PDB entry 7RYO | X-ray diffraction, 3.00 A resolution | chains A and D of the 4 polymer chains in the assembly

Chain A:
Name: T-cell surface glycoprotein CD1a
From: Homo sapiens
Reference sequence: P06126 (CD1A_HUMAN); residues 1-278 here correspond to UniProt positions 18-295 (UniProt number = residue number + 17)
Amino-acid sequence (286 residues; row label = number of the first residue in the row; numbers below 1 keep their minus sign (Asp-1 is residue -1)):
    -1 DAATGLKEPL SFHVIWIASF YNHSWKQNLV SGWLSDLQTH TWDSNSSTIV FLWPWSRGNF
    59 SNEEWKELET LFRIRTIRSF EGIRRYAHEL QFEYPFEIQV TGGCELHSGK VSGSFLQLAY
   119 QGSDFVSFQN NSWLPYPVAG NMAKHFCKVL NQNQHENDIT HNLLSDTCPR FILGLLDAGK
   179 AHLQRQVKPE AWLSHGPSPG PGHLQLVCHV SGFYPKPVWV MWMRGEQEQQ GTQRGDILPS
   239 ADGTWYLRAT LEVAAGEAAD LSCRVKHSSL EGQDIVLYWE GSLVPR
Disordered / not traced: -1 to 6, 284
Cystine bridges: Cys102-Cys166, Cys206-Cys261
Sequence notes: expression tag (-1 to 0, 279-284); conflict Thr2 (Asp19 in P06126); variant Ile13 (Thr30 in P06126), Trp51 (Cys68 in P06126)
Residues lining bound ligands: dideoxymycobactin-838 (WGR): Phe10, Val12, Trp14, Val28, Ser29, Gly30, His38, Thr39, Trp40, Ile47, Trp63, Leu66, Phe70, Arg73, Arg76, Ser77, Ile81, Tyr84, Phe90, Ile96, Val98, Gly100, Gly101, Leu114, Leu116, Tyr118, Phe123, Trp131, Phe144, Val147, Leu148, Asn151, Glu154, Asn155, Leu161, Leu162, Thr165, Cys166, Phe169
Reported in the primary citation:
  - conformationally variable residues (side-chain flip): Phe144
  - mutagenesis - Y19A/H21A/W23A: decreased binding to CO3 gammadelta TCR
  - mutagenesis - E62A/E65A/I72A (40 uM or higher), E62A/E65A/T165A/R168A (40 uM or higher), I157A/T165A/R168A (40 uM or higher): unchanged binding to both gammadelta TCRs

Chain D:
Name: T cell receptor delta variable 1, T cell receptor alpha chain constant
From: Homo sapiens
Reference sequence: chimeric construct of A0A1B0GX56, P01848: residues 2-96 from A0A1B0GX56 (TRDV1_HUMAN) positions 21-115 (UniProt number = residue number + 19); residues 117-209 from P01848 positions 1-93 (UniProt number = residue number - 116)
Amino-acid sequence (209 residues; numbered 1 to 209; the number before each row is that of its first residue):
     1 MAQKVTQAQS SVSMPVRKAV TLNCLYETSW WSYYIFWYKQ LPSKEMIFLI RQGSDEQNAK
    61 SGRYSVNFKK AAKSVALTIS ALQLEDSAKY FCALGELRWP DKLIFGKGTR VTVEPNIQNP
   121 DPAVYQLRDS KSSDKSVCLF TDFDSQTNVS QSKDSDVYIT DKCVLDMRSM DFKSNSAVAW
   181 SNKSDFACAN AFNNSIIPED TFFPSPESS
Disordered / not traced: 1, 194-209
Cystine bridges: Cys24-Cys92, Cys138-Cys188
Sequence notes: initiating methionine (1); linker (97-116); engineered mutation Cys163 (Thr47 in P01848)

Interface between chain A and chain D:
Pairs across the interface - 8 pairs, chain A then chain D:
  Tyr19(A) with Trp99(D), hydrophobic
  Asn20(A) with Glu96(D), hydrogen bond; Trp99(D), hydrogen bond (side chain-backbone); Asp101(D)
  His21(A) with Asp101(D), hydrogen bond (backbone-side chain)
  Ser22(A) with Asp101(D), hydrogen bond (backbone-side chain)
  Trp23(A) with Trp99(D); Pro100(D), hydrogen bond (side chain-backbone)
Interface features reported in the paper:
  - specific contacts: Tyr19(A)-Trp99(D), Asn20(A)-Glu96(D)

Overview:
Chain A and chain D form an interface of 5 and 4 residues respectively; the contacts include 5 hydrogen bonds.
Polar pairs include Asn20(A)-Glu96(D), Asn20(A)-Trp99(D) and His21(A)-Asp101(D). The paper describes contacts
between Tyr19(A) and Trp99(D) and Asn20(A) and Glu96(D). From the paper: Y19A/H21A/W23A of chain A reduce
binding to CO3 gammadelta TCR; conformational variability at Phe144(A); 4 substitutions were tested in all.
Chain A is T-cell surface glycoprotein CD1a and chain D is T cell receptor delta variable 1, T cell receptor
alpha chain constant, both from Homo sapiens; the structure, CD1a-dideoxymycobactin-gdTCR complex, was
determined by X-ray diffraction, deposited together with 7RYL, 7RYM and 7RYN.
